Entry 8Z0F (electron microscopy, 3.27 A resolution); this record covers chains A and B.

# Chain A (and B)
Molecule: ATP-binding cassette sub-family D member 3
Organism: Homo sapiens
Notes: EC 3.1.2.-, 7.6.2.-; chain B of this document is another copy of the same molecule, construct and numbering; everything in this record applies to it too
Reference sequence: P28288 (ABCD3_HUMAN); residues 50-659 here = UniProt positions 50-659
Amino-acid sequence (668 residues; row label = number of the first residue in the row; numbers below 1 keep their minus sign (Met-8 is residue -8)):
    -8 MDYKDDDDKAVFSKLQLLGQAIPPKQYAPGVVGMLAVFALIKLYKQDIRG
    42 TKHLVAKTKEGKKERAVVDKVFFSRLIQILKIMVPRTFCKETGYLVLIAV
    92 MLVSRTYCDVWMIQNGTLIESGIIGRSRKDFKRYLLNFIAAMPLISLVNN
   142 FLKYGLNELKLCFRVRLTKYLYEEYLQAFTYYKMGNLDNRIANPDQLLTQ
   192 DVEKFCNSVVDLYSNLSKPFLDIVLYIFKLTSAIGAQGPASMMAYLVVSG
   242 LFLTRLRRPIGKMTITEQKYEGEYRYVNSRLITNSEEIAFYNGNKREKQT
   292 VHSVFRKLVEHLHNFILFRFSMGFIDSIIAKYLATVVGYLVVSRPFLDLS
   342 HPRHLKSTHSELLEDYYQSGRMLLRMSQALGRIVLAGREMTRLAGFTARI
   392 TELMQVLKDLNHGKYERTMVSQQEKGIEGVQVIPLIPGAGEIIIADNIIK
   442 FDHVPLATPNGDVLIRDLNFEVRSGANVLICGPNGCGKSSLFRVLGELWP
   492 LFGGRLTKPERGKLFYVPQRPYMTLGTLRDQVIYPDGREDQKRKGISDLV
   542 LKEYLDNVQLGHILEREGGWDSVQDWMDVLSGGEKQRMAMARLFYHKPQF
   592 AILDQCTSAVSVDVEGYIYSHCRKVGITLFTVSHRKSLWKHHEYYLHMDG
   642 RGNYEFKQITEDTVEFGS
Disordered / not traced: -8 to 55, 222-230, 339-346, 403-430, 650-659
Construct notes: initiating methionine (-8); expression tag (-7 to 49); engineered mutation Gln596 (Glu in P28288)
Residues lining bound ligands:
  - ATP (adenosine-5'-triphosphate), molecule 1: Thr449, Pro450, Leu455, Asn475, Gly476, Cys477, Gly478, Lys479, Ser480, Ser481, Arg484, Trp490, Gln510, His625
  - ATP, molecule 2: Val570, Leu571, Ser572, Gly573, Gly574, Glu575, Ser599
Swiss-Prot annotation at these positions:
  - binding site (ATP): Gly473 to Ser480
  - modified residue: Lys61 (N6-acetyllysine), Lys260 (N6-acetyllysine), Lys399 (N6-acetyllysine), Lys533 (N6-acetyllysine), Ser659 (Phosphoserine)
  - glycosylation (N-linked (GlcNAc...) asparagine): Asn106, Asn206
  - mutagenesis: Ile70 to Leu71 (Abolishes localization to peroxisomes), Ile307 to Leu308 (Abolishes localization to peroxisomes), Gly478 (G478R: Decreased ATP-binding affinity), Ser572 (S572I: Decreased ATPase activity)
What the authors report for this chain:
  - conformationally variable residues (helix shift): Ile273

# Chain A / chain B interface
Pairs across the interface (235):
  Cys99(A) - Tyr323(B)
  Gly107(A) - Tyr330(B)
  Glu111(A) - Tyr357(B)
  Ile114(A) - Ser334(B)
  Ile114(A) - Phe337(B)
  Ile115(A) - Leu354(B)
  Arg117(A) - Phe337(B)
  Arg117(A) - Leu338(B)
  Arg117(A) - Ser348(B)
  Arg117(A) - Thr349(B)
  Arg117(A) - Leu354(B)
  Arg119(A) - Leu338(B)
  Phe129(A) - Thr326(B)
  Phe129(A) - Val327(B)  hydrophobic
  Met133(A) - Tyr323(B)  hydrophobic
  Met133(A) - Val327(B)  hydrophobic
  Pro134(A) - Phe315(B)
  Ile136(A) - Tyr323(B)
  Ser137(A) - Phe315(B)
  Ser137(A) - Ser318(B)
  Ser137(A) - Ile319(B)
  Ser137(A) - Tyr323(B)
  Leu138(A) - Phe315(B)  hydrophobic
  Asn140(A) - Tyr323(B)  hydrogen bond
  Asn141(A) - Phe311(B)
  Asn141(A) - Gly314(B)  hydrogen bond (side chain-backbone)
  Asn141(A) - Phe315(B)  hydrogen bond (side chain-backbone)
  Asn141(A) - Ser318(B)
  Phe142(A) - Phe311(B)
  Tyr145(A) - Phe311(B)  hydrophobic
  Asn148(A) - Ile307(B)
  Asn148(A) - Arg310(B)
  Glu149(A) - His304(B)
  Glu149(A) - Ile307(B)
  Leu152(A) - Leu303(B)  hydrophobic
  Arg155(A) - Glu262(B)  salt bridge
  Arg155(A) - Leu299(B)
  Arg155(A) - Leu303(B)
  Val156(A) - Val300(B)  hydrophobic
  Thr159(A) - Tyr265(B)
  Thr159(A) - Phe296(B)
  Lys160(A) - His293(B)
  Tyr163(A) - Tyr265(B)  hydrogen bond
  Tyr163(A) - Asn269(B)  hydrogen bond
  Tyr163(A) - Val292(B)  hydrophobic
  Tyr166(A) - Leu272(B)
  Tyr166(A) - Ile273(B)
  Leu167(A) - Leu272(B)  hydrophobic
  Leu167(A) - Asn285(B)
  Gln168(A) - Asn285(B)
  Ala169(A) - Asn285(B)  hydrogen bond (backbone-side chain)
  Phe170(A) - Ala280(B)
  Phe170(A) - Asn283(B)
  Tyr172(A) - Leu272(B)  hydrophobic
  Tyr172(A) - Ser276(B)  hydrogen bond (backbone-side chain)
  Tyr172(A) - Ile279(B)  hydrogen bond (side chain-backbone)
  Tyr172(A) - Ala280(B)
  Tyr172(A) - Asn285(B)  hydrogen bond
  Tyr173(A) - Ser276(B)
  Tyr173(A) - Glu277(B)  hydrogen bond
  Asn177(A) - Val570(B)
  Asp186(A) - Arg266(B)  salt bridge
  Asp186(A) - Ile273(B)
  Gln187(A) - Arg266(B)
  Leu189(A) - Tyr265(B)
  Leu189(A) - Asn269(B)
  Thr190(A) - Glu262(B)
  Thr190(A) - Tyr265(B)
  Thr190(A) - Arg266(B)
  Thr190(A) - Asn269(B)  hydrogen bond
  Gln191(A) - Gln191(B)  hydrogen bond
  Glu262(A) - Arg155(B)  salt bridge
  Glu262(A) - Thr190(B)
  Tyr265(A) - Thr159(B)
  Tyr265(A) - Tyr163(B)  hydrogen bond
  Tyr265(A) - Thr190(B)
  Arg266(A) - Asp186(B)  salt bridge
  Arg266(A) - Gln187(B)
  Arg266(A) - Thr190(B)
  Arg266(A) - Arg266(B)
  Tyr267(A) - Met568(B)
  Asn269(A) - Tyr163(B)  hydrogen bond
  Asn269(A) - Leu189(B)
  Asn269(A) - Thr190(B)  hydrogen bond
  Arg271(A) - Tyr513(B)
  Arg271(A) - Met514(B)  hydrogen bond (side chain-backbone)
  Arg271(A) - Thr515(B)
  Arg271(A) - Leu516(B)
  Arg271(A) - Met568(B)  hydrogen bond
  Leu272(A) - Leu167(B)  hydrophobic
  Ile273(A) - Tyr166(B)
  Ile273(A) - Asp186(B)
  Asn275(A) - Tyr513(B)
  Ser276(A) - Tyr172(B)
  Ser276(A) - Tyr173(B)
  Glu277(A) - Tyr173(B)  hydrogen bond
  Glu277(A) - Arg484(B)  salt bridge
  Glu278(A) - Arg511(B)  salt bridge
  Glu278(A) - Pro512(B)
  Glu278(A) - Tyr513(B)
  Ile279(A) - Tyr172(B)
  Ile279(A) - Tyr513(B)
  Ile279(A) - Tyr525(B)
  Ala280(A) - Phe170(B)
  Ala280(A) - Tyr172(B)
  Ala280(A) - Leu489(B)  hydrophobic
  Phe281(A) - Phe483(B)  hydrophobic
  Phe281(A) - Arg484(B)
  Phe281(A) - Leu489(B)  hydrophobic
  Phe281(A) - Arg502(B)  hydrogen bond (backbone-side chain)
  Phe281(A) - Tyr507(B)  hydrophobic
  Phe281(A) - Pro509(B)  hydrophobic
  Tyr282(A) - Arg502(B)
  Tyr282(A) - Tyr507(B)
  Tyr282(A) - Pro509(B)
  Tyr282(A) - Tyr513(B)  hydrophobic
  Tyr282(A) - Tyr525(B)  hydrophobic
  Tyr282(A) - Pro526(B)
  Tyr282(A) - Ala580(B)
  Tyr282(A) - Arg583(B)  hydrogen bond
  Asn283(A) - Phe170(B)
  Asn283(A) - Arg502(B)
  Gly284(A) - Tyr525(B)
  Asn285(A) - Leu167(B)
  Asn285(A) - Gln168(B)
  Asn285(A) - Ala169(B)  hydrogen bond (side chain-backbone)
  Asn285(A) - Tyr172(B)  hydrogen bond
  Arg287(A) - Leu516(B)
  Arg287(A) - Asp521(B)  salt bridge
  Arg287(A) - Tyr525(B)
  Arg287(A) - Pro526(B)
  Glu288(A) - Tyr513(B)  hydrogen bond
  Glu288(A) - Thr515(B)
  Glu288(A) - Tyr525(B)  hydrogen bond
  Lys289(A) - Leu167(B)
  Gln290(A) - Glu530(B)  hydrogen bond
  Val292(A) - Tyr163(B)  hydrophobic
  Phe296(A) - Thr159(B)
  Leu299(A) - Arg155(B)
  Val300(A) - Val156(B)  hydrophobic
  Leu303(A) - Leu152(B)  hydrophobic
  His304(A) - Glu149(B)
  His304(A) - Leu152(B)
  Ile307(A) - Tyr145(B)
  Ile307(A) - Asn148(B)
  Ile307(A) - Glu149(B)
  Arg310(A) - Asn148(B)
  Phe311(A) - Asn141(B)
  Phe311(A) - Phe142(B)
  Phe311(A) - Tyr145(B)  hydrophobic
  Gly314(A) - Asn141(B)  hydrogen bond (backbone-side chain)
  Phe315(A) - Pro134(B)
  Phe315(A) - Ser137(B)
  Phe315(A) - Asn141(B)  hydrogen bond (backbone-side chain)
  Ser318(A) - Ser137(B)
  Ser318(A) - Asn141(B)
  Ile319(A) - Ser137(B)
  Tyr323(A) - Met103(B)  hydrophobic
  Tyr323(A) - Phe129(B)
  Tyr323(A) - Met133(B)  hydrophobic
  Tyr323(A) - Ile136(B)  hydrophobic
  Tyr323(A) - Asn140(B)  hydrogen bond
  Val327(A) - Phe129(B)  hydrophobic
  Val327(A) - Ile130(B)  hydrophobic
  Val327(A) - Met133(B)  hydrophobic
  Tyr330(A) - Gly107(B)
  Tyr330(A) - Ile110(B)
  Ser334(A) - Phe122(B)
  Phe337(A) - Ile114(B)
  Leu338(A) - Arg119(B)
  Thr349(A) - Arg117(B)
  His350(A) - Arg117(B)
  Leu354(A) - Ile115(B)
  Tyr357(A) - Glu111(B)
  Tyr358(A) - Tyr358(B)  hydrogen bond
  Asn475(A) - Gly574(B)
  Asn475(A) - Glu575(B)  hydrogen bond (side chain-backbone)
  Asn475(A) - Arg578(B)
  Asn475(A) - Ala600(B)
  Asn475(A) - Val601(B)
  Gly476(A) - Glu575(B)
  Phe483(A) - Phe281(B)  hydrophobic
  Arg484(A) - Glu277(B)  salt bridge
  Arg484(A) - Phe281(B)
  Leu489(A) - Ala280(B)  hydrophobic
  Leu489(A) - Phe281(B)  hydrophobic
  Arg502(A) - Phe281(B)  hydrogen bond (side chain-backbone)
  Arg502(A) - Asn283(B)
  Tyr507(A) - Phe281(B)  hydrophobic
  Tyr507(A) - Tyr282(B)
  Pro509(A) - Glu278(B)
  Pro509(A) - Phe281(B)  hydrophobic
  Pro509(A) - Tyr282(B)
  Gln510(A) - Gly574(B)
  Arg511(A) - Glu277(B)  salt bridge
  Arg511(A) - Glu278(B)  salt bridge
  Pro512(A) - Glu278(B)
  Tyr513(A) - Arg271(B)
  Tyr513(A) - Asn275(B)
  Tyr513(A) - Glu278(B)
  Tyr513(A) - Ile279(B)
  Tyr513(A) - Glu288(B)  hydrogen bond
  Met514(A) - Arg271(B)  hydrogen bond (backbone-side chain)
  Thr515(A) - Arg271(B)
  Thr515(A) - Glu288(B)  hydrogen bond
  Leu516(A) - Arg271(B)
  Leu516(A) - Arg287(B)
  Asp521(A) - Arg287(B)  salt bridge
  Tyr525(A) - Ile279(B)
  Tyr525(A) - Tyr282(B)  hydrophobic
  Tyr525(A) - Gly284(B)
  Tyr525(A) - Arg287(B)
  Tyr525(A) - Glu288(B)  hydrogen bond
  Pro526(A) - Tyr282(B)
  Pro526(A) - Arg287(B)
  Met568(A) - Tyr267(B)
  Met568(A) - Arg271(B)  hydrogen bond
  Val570(A) - Asn177(B)
  Glu575(A) - Gly476(B)
  Lys576(A) - Arg511(B)
  Arg578(A) - Asn475(B)
  Ala580(A) - Tyr282(B)
  Arg583(A) - Tyr282(B)  hydrogen bond
  Ser599(A) - Asn475(B)  hydrogen bond (backbone-side chain)
  Ser599(A) - His625(B)
  Ala600(A) - Asn475(B)
  Ala600(A) - His625(B)
  Val601(A) - Pro474(B)  hydrophobic
  Val601(A) - Asn475(B)  hydrogen bond (backbone-side chain)
  Ser602(A) - Lys627(B)
  His625(A) - Ser599(B)
  His625(A) - Ser602(B)
  His625(A) - Arg626(B)  hydrogen bond (backbone-side chain)
  Arg626(A) - His625(B)
  Lys627(A) - Ser602(B)
Other interface residues (no listed pair), chain A (136 interface residues in all): Met103, Ile110, Gly116, Ile130, Asn184, Pro185, Val268, Ser270, Thr274, Leu324, Thr326, Leu331, Arg335, Phe506, Val508, Asp569, Gly574, Gln596, Thr598
Other interface residues (no listed pair), chain B (136 interface residues in all): Leu126, Leu138, Pro185, Val268, Ser270, Thr274, Lys289, Arg297, Leu324, Arg335, His350, Gly473, Phe506, Val508, Gln510, Asp569, Thr598

# Summary
Chain A and chain B each contribute 136 residues to their interface, with 40 hydrogen bonds and 11 salt
bridges. Among the polar pairs are Arg155(A)-Glu262(B), Asp186(A)-Arg266(B) and Glu277(A)-Arg484(B). Chain A
binds ATP. UniProt lists 8 ATP-binding residues and 6 mutagenesis sites on chain A. From the paper:
conformational variability at Ile273(A).
Chain A and chain B are both ATP-binding cassette sub-family D member 3 (Homo sapiens); the structure, Cryo-EM
structure of ATP-bound human very long-chain fatty acid ABC transporter ABCD3, was determined by electron
microscopy together with 8Z9X from the same study.
